PDB entry 8FCU | electron microscopy, 3.19 A resolution | chains D and N of the 17 polymer chains in the assembly

Chain D:
Name: Type I-B CRISPR-associated protein Cas7
Source organism: Nostoc sp. 'Peltigera membranacea cyanobiont' 210A
Reference sequence: A0A235IG15 (A0A235IG15_9NOSO); residues 1-323 here = UniProt positions 1-323
Sequence (323 residues; numbered 1 to 323; the number before each row is that of its first residue):
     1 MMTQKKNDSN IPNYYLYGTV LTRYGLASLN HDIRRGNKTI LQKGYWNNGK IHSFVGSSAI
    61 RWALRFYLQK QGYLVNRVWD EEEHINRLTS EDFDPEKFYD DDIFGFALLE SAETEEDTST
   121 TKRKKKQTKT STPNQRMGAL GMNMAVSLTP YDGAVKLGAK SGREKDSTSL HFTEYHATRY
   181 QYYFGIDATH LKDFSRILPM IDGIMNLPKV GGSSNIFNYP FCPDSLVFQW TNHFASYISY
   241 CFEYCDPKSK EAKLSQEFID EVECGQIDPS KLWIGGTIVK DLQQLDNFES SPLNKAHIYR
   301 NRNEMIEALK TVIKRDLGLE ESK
Disordered / not traced: 1-11, 110-132, 320-323
From the paper describing this entry:
  - conformationally variable residues (side-chain flip): Arg34

Chain N:
Molecule: Target DNA strand
Sequence (85 nucleotides; numbered -19 to 65; the number before each row is that of its first residue; numbers below 1 keep their minus sign (DG-19 is residue -19)):
   -19 GGCCGCTACG TATCGTAGAT ATATCTACGC GTAGATATAT CTACGTTTAA CAGTGGCCTT
    41 ATTAAATGAC TTCTCCATGA TCTAC
Disordered / not traced: -19 to 2

How chain D and chain N interact:
Pairs across the interface (18; chain D residue first):
  Arg34(D) - DT27(N)  base contact
  Arg34(D) - DT28(N)  base contact
  Gly36(D) - DT27(N)  sugar contact
  Asn37(D) - DT26(N)  sugar contact
  Asn37(D) - DT27(N)  hydrogen bond to the phosphate
  Leu109(D) - DT34(N)  base contact
  Leu109(D) - DG35(N)  sugar contact
  Lys165(D) - DC24(N)  base contact
  Lys165(D) - DG25(N)  sugar contact
  Asp166(D) - DT26(N)  phosphate contact
  Ser167(D) - DT26(N)  hydrogen bond to the phosphate
  Ser167(D) - DT27(N)  sugar contact
  Thr168(D) - DT27(N)  base contact
  Thr168(D) - DT28(N)  base contact
  Ser169(D) - DG25(N)  base contact
  Leu170(D) - DG25(N)  base contact
  Leu170(D) - DT26(N)  base contact
  His171(D) - DT27(N)  base contact
Other interface residues (no listed pair), chain D (14 interface residues in all): Thr39, Ala159, Phe172

In short:
14 residues of chain D face 7 of chain N across their interface; the contacts include 2 hydrogen bonds. Among
the polar pairs are Asn37(D)-DT27(N) and Ser167(D)-DT26(N). The paper reports conformational variability at
Arg34(D).
Here chain D is Type I-B CRISPR-associated protein Cas7 (Nostoc sp. 'Peltigera membranacea cyanobiont' 210A)
and chain N is Target DNA strand. Entry 8FCU (Cryo-EM structure of Cascade-DNA-TniQ-TnsC complex in type I-B
CAST system) was determined by electron microscopy, deposited together with 8FCJ, 8FCV, 8FCW, 8FD2, 8FD3, 8FF4
and 8FF5.
